Entry 8YTB (electron microscopy, 2.96 A resolution); this record covers chains A and C of the 3 polymer chains in the assembly.

[Chain A]
Molecule: Capsid protein VP1
Source organism: Enterovirus A71
UniProtKB: A0A075QAW4 (A0A075QAW4_HE71); residues 1-297 here correspond to UniProt positions 566-862 (UniProt number = residue number + 565)
Sequence (297 residues; numbered 1 to 297; the number before each row is that of its first residue):
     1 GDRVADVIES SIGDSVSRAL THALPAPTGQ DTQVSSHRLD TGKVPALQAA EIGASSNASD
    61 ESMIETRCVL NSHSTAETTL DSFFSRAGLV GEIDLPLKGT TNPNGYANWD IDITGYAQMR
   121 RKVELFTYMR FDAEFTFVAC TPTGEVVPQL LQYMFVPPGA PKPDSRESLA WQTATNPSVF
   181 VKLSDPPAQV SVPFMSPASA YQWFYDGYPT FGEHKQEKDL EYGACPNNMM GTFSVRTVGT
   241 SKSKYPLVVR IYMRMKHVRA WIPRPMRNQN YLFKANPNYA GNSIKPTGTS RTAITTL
Disordered / not traced: 1-72, 208-227

[Chain C]
Molecule: Capsid protein VP3
Source organism: Enterovirus A71
UniProtKB: A0A075QAW4 (A0A075QAW4_HE71); residues 1-242 here correspond to UniProt positions 324-565 (UniProt number = residue number + 323)
Sequence (242 residues; numbered 1 to 242; the number before each row is that of its first residue):
     1 GFPTELKPGT NQFLTTDDGV SAPILPNFHP TPCIHIPGEV RNLLELCQVE TILEVNNVPT
    61 NATSLMERLR FPVSAQAGKG ELCAVFRADP GRNGPWQSTL LGQLCGYYTQ WSGSLEVTFM
   121 FTGSFMATGK MLIAYTPPGG PLPKDRATAM LGTHVIWDFG LQSSVTLVIP WISNTHYRAH
   181 ARDGVFDYYT TGLVSIWYQT NYVVPIGAPN TAYIIALAAA QKNFTMKLCK DASDILQTGT
   241 IQ
Disordered / not traced: 176-189, 240-242

[Interface between chain A and chain C]
Contacting residue pairs (101):
  Thr75(A) with Leu44(C); Thr225(C)
  Glu77(A) with Tyr108(C), hydrogen bond (backbone-side chain); Lys227(C); Leu228(C), hydrogen bond (side chain-backbone); Cys229(C), hydrogen bond (side chain-backbone)
  Thr78(A) with Asn42(C), hydrogen bond; Leu43(C), hydrogen bond (backbone-backbone); Leu44(C); Tyr108(C)
  Thr79(A) with Arg41(C); Asn42(C)
  Leu80(A) with Val40(C); Arg41(C); Leu43(C), hydrophobic
  Phe83(A) with Leu43(C), hydrophobic
  Arg86(A) with Cys229(C)
  Ala87(A) with Thr15(C), hydrogen bond (backbone-backbone)
  Tyr116(A) with Asp231(C), hydrogen bond
  Ala117(A) with Thr238(C)
  Gln118(A) with Ala232(C); Ser233(C); Asp234(C)
  Arg121(A) with Gln103(C), hydrogen bond; Tyr107(C), hydrogen bond; Asp234(C), salt bridge; Leu236(C)
  Lys122(A) with Tyr107(C); Asp231(C), salt bridge
  Phe126(A) with Val40(C), hydrophobic
  Arg130(A) with Thr31(C), hydrogen bond (side chain-backbone)
  Glu134(A) with Ser21(C), hydrogen bond
  Thr136(A) with Phe13(C)
  Phe155(A) with Ile24(C), hydrophobic
  Pro186(A) with Asn11(C)
  Val190(A) with Ser21(C); Ala22(C); Ile24(C), hydrophobic
  Ser191(A) with Ser21(C), hydrogen bond; Ala22(C), hydrogen bond (backbone-backbone); Pro23(C); Ile24(C), hydrogen bond (backbone-backbone)
  Val192(A) with Ile24(C), hydrophobic
  Phe194(A) with Pro30(C)
  Met195(A) with Leu25(C), hydrophobic
  Ser196(A) with Thr31(C), hydrogen bond (backbone-side chain)
  Pro197(A) with Thr31(C)
  Ala198(A) with Thr31(C)
  Ser199(A) with Pro32(C), hydrogen bond (side chain-backbone); Ile34(C)
  Arg254(A) with Asp17(C); Asp18(C), salt bridge; Gly19(C)
  Arg259(A) with Cys33(C); Glu39(C), salt bridge
  Ala260(A) with Glu39(C); Val40(C), hydrogen bond (backbone-backbone)
  Trp261(A) with Ile36(C), hydrogen bond (side chain-backbone); Gly38(C); Glu39(C)
  Ile262(A) with Pro37(C); Gly38(C), hydrogen bond (backbone-backbone)
  Pro263(A) with Val40(C); Leu46(C), hydrophobic
  Met266(A) with Gln103(C); Tyr107(C), hydrophobic
  Arg267(A) with Leu236(C)
  Asn268(A) with Leu236(C)
  Gln269(A) with Leu236(C)
  Asn270(A) with Ile235(C); Leu236(C); Gln237(C), hydrogen bond (side chain-backbone)
  Tyr271(A) with Gln237(C), hydrogen bond (backbone-backbone)
  Leu272(A) with Gly239(C)
  Ile284(A) with Leu65(C), hydrophobic
  Pro286(A) with Leu65(C), hydrophobic; Arg68(C)
  Thr287(A) with Gln97(C)
  Gly288(A) with Gln97(C)
  Thr289(A) with Asn57(C), hydrogen bond (backbone-side chain); Arg68(C); Asn93(C); Gly94(C); Gln97(C)
  Ser290(A) with Asn57(C); Thr60(C); Arg68(C), hydrogen bond
  Arg291(A) with Val55(C), hydrogen bond (side chain-backbone); Asn57(C), hydrogen bond; Val58(C); Val85(C), hydrogen bond (side chain-backbone)
  Thr292(A) with Val58(C)
  Ile294(A) with Asn56(C); Phe71(C), hydrophobic; Cys83(C); Ala84(C); Val85(C), hydrogen bond (backbone-backbone)
  Thr295(A) with Cys83(C); Val85(C)
  Leu297(A) with Arg87(C); Leu193(C), hydrophobic
Other interface residues (no listed pair), chain A (62 interface residues in all): Leu125, Tyr128, Pro177, Pro187, Gln189, Pro193, Tyr252, Phe273, Ala293, Thr296
Other interface residues (no listed pair), chain C (66 interface residues in all): Thr16, Phe28, Leu82, Phe86, Ser98, Leu100, Leu104, Met226

[Overview]
62 residues of chain A face 66 of chain C across their interface, with 27 hydrogen bonds and 4 salt bridges.
Polar pairs include Arg121(A)-Asp234(C), Lys122(A)-Asp231(C) and Arg254(A)-Asp18(C).
Chain A is Capsid protein VP1 and chain C is Capsid protein VP3, both from Enterovirus A71; the structure,
Cryo-EM structure of enterovirus A71 empty particle, was determined by electron microscopy (same publication
as 8X95, 8X96, 8X97, 8X98, 8X99, 8X9A, 8X9B and 8YTJ).
